Entry 9CRU (electron microscopy, 3.89 A resolution); this record covers chains J and L of the 11 polymer chains in the assembly.

# Chain J
Name: Synaptobrevin homolog 1
Organism: Saccharomyces cerevisiae
UniProtKB: P31109 (SNC1_YEAST); residues 1-93 here = UniProt positions 1-93
Chain sequence (97 residues; row label = number of the first residue in the row; numbers below 1 keep their minus sign (Gly-3 is residue -3)):
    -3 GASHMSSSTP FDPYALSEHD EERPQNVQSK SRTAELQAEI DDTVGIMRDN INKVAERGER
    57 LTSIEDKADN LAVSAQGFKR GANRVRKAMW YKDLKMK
Not modelled in the structure: -3 to 26, 87-93
Construct notes: expression tag (-3 to 0)
Curated features (UniProtKB/Swiss-Prot):
  - cross-link: Lys63 (Glycyl lysine isopeptide (Lys-Gly) (interchain with G-Cter in ubiquitin))

# Chain L
Name: Protein transport protein SEC9
Organism: Saccharomyces cerevisiae
UniProtKB: P40357 (SEC9_YEAST); residues 433-650 here = UniProt positions 433-650
Chain sequence (222 residues; each row starts with the number of its first residue):
   429 GASHIKFTKQ SSVASTRNTL KMAQDAERAG MNTLGMLGHQ SEQLNNVEGN LDLMKVQNKV
   489 ADEKVAELKK LNRSILAVHV SNPFNSKRRR REREEQLKNR KIEEKLMREQ TSQQLSQSTQ
   549 RIEGAMNANN NISEVRERYQ RKNVLEKAKR YQFENDEEDD EMELEIDRNL DQIQQVSNRL
   609 KKMALTTGKE LDSQQKRLNN IEESTDDLDI NLHMNTNRLA GI
Not modelled in the structure: 429-432, 500-588
Construct notes: expression tag (429-432)

# Chain J / chain L interface
Contacting residue pairs - 62 pairs, chain J then chain L:
  Arg28(J) with Asp595(L), hydrogen bond (side chain-backbone); Leu598(L); Asp599(L), salt bridge; Gln602(L), hydrogen bond
  Thr29(J) with Leu598(L)
  Leu32(J) with Ile601(L), hydrophobic; Gln602(L); Ser605(L)
  Glu35(J) with Ser605(L), hydrogen bond; Asn606(L), hydrogen bond (side chain-backbone); Lys609(L)
  Ile36(J) with Ser605(L)
  Asp38(J) with Lys609(L), salt bridge
  Thr39(J) with Leu608(L); Lys609(L); Ala612(L)
  Ile42(J) with Ala612(L); Leu613(L), hydrophobic
  Asn46(J) with Ala612(L), hydrogen bond (side chain-backbone); Thr615(L); Gly616(L), hydrogen bond (side chain-backbone); Leu619(L)
  Lys49(J) with Gly616(L); Leu619(L); Asp620(L), salt bridge
  Glu52(J) with Gln623(L)
  Arg53(J) with Leu465(L); Gln468(L), hydrogen bond; Leu619(L); Gln622(L), hydrogen bond; Gln623(L); Leu626(L)
  Arg56(J) with Gln623(L); Leu626(L); Asn627(L); Glu630(L), salt bridge
  Leu57(J) with Leu626(L), hydrophobic
  Ser59(J) with Glu630(L), hydrogen bond
  Ile60(J) with Leu626(L); Ile629(L), hydrophobic; Glu630(L)
  Lys63(J) with Glu630(L); Thr633(L)
  Ala64(J) with Thr633(L)
  Asn66(J) with Asp637(L)
  Leu67(J) with Met482(L), hydrophobic; Thr633(L); Leu636(L), hydrophobic; Asp637(L); Leu640(L), hydrophobic
  Ser70(J) with Asp637(L), hydrogen bond; His641(L), hydrogen bond
  Ala71(J) with Leu640(L)
  Gly73(J) with Thr644(L)
  Phe74(J) with Ala489(L), hydrophobic; Leu640(L), hydrophobic; Thr644(L), hydrogen bond (backbone-side chain); Leu647(L), hydrophobic
  Ala78(J) with Leu647(L)
  Val81(J) with Leu647(L); Ile650(L)
  Met85(J) with Leu496(L), hydrophobic
Also at the interface, not in a pair above, chain J (31 interface residues in all): Glu31, Met43, Val50, Gly77
Also at the interface, not in a pair above, chain L (38 interface residues in all): Leu472, Leu479, Asp634, Asn643

# Summary
Chain J and chain L form an interface of 31 and 38 residues respectively, with 12 hydrogen bonds and 4 salt
bridges. Polar pairs include Arg28(J)-Asp599(L), Asp38(J)-Lys609(L) and Lys49(J)-Asp620(L).
Chain J is Synaptobrevin homolog 1 and chain L is Protein transport protein SEC9, both from Saccharomyces
cerevisiae; the structure, Y20S (Sec18-Sec17-Sec9-Sso1-Snc1) EDTA - Class 1, was determined by electron
microscopy, deposited together with 9CRX, 9N22, 9NG2, 9NLU, 9NLW, 9NLY, 9NLZ and 9NM1.
